8DJH - chains A and B; structure by X-ray diffraction, 1.77 A resolution.

Chain A:
Molecule: Small ubiquitin-related modifier 1
Organism: Homo sapiens
Reference sequence: P63165 (SUMO1_HUMAN); residues 2-97 here = UniProt positions 2-97
Sequence (97 residues; row label = number of the first residue in the row):
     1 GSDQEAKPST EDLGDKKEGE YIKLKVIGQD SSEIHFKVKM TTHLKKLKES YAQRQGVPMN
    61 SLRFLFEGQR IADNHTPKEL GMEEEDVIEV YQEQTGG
Unresolved in the structure: 1-9, 95-97
Differences from the reference sequence: expression tag (1); conflict A52 (Cys in P63165)
Bound ions: Zn2+ site 1: E11, D15 (shared with D17(B) of chain B); Zn2+ site 2: E33, H35 (shared with E9(B) of chain B); Zn2+ site 3: H43, E84, E85; Zn2+ site 4 near D86 (its only coordinating residue here)
Swiss-Prot annotation at these positions:
  - region ((Microbial infection) Interaction with Tula hantavirus): K16 to K25, K37 to M40
  - site: F36 (Interaction with PIAS2)
  - modified residue: S2 (N-acetylserine), S9 (Phosphoserine), S32 (Phosphoserine)
  - cross-link: K7 (Glycyl lysine isopeptide (Lys-Gly) (interchain with G-Cter in SUMO1)), K16 (Glycyl lysine isopeptide (Lys-Gly) (interchain with G-Cter in SUMO2)), K17 (Glycyl lysine isopeptide (Lys-Gly) (interchain with G-Cter in SUMO2)), K23 (Glycyl lysine isopeptide (Lys-Gly) (interchain with G-Cter in SUMO2)), K25 (Glycyl lysine isopeptide (Lys-Gly) (interchain with G-Cter in SUMO1)), K37 (Glycyl lysine isopeptide (Lys-Gly) (interchain with G-Cter in SUMO2)), K39 (Glycyl lysine isopeptide (Lys-Gly) (interchain with G-Cter in SUMO2)), K45 (Glycyl lysine isopeptide (Lys-Gly) (interchain with G-Cter in SUMO2)), K46 (Glycyl lysine isopeptide (Lys-Gly) (interchain with G-Cter in SUMO2)), G97 (Glycyl lysine isopeptide (Gly-Lys) (interchain with K-? in acceptor proteins))
  - mutagenesis: F36 (F36A: Abolishes binding to PIAS2), G97 (G97A: Abolishes sumoylation of ZBED1)
Reported in the primary citation:
  - Zn2+ coordination: E11, D15, E33, H35
  - conformationally variable residues (order/disorder transition): S9 to K17
  - mutagenesis - E11Q (2-fold): decreased binding to Zn2+

Chain B:
Molecule: Pml 4SD
Organism: Homo sapiens
Sequence (29 residues; row label = number of the first residue in the row):
     1 GSGAGEAEER VVVIDDDEDD DAENSSSRY
Unresolved in the structure: 1-6, 18-20
Bound ions: Zn2+ site 1: E9 (shared with E33(A), H35(A) of chain A); Zn2+ site 2: D17 (shared with E11(A), D15(A) of chain A)

Chain A / chain B interface:
Residue-residue contacts (40; chain A residue first):
  E11(A) - D17(B)
  D15(A) - D17(B)
  D15(A) - Y29(B)
  K16(A) - Y29(B)
  G19(A) - Y29(B)
  E20(A) - R28(B)
  E20(A) - Y29(B)
  Y21(A) - V13(B)
  Y21(A) - I14(B)
  Y21(A) - D15(B)
  Y21(A) - S27(B)
  Y21(A) - R28(B)  hydrogen bond (backbone-backbone)
  Y21(A) - Y29(B)
  K23(A) - V11(B)
  K23(A) - R28(B)
  E33(A) - E9(B)
  E33(A) - R10(B)  hydrogen bond (backbone-side chain)
  I34(A) - R10(B)
  H35(A) - E9(B)  salt bridge
  H35(A) - R10(B)  hydrogen bond (backbone-backbone)
  H35(A) - V11(B)
  H35(A) - V12(B)  hydrogen bond (backbone-backbone)
  F36(A) - V12(B)
  F36(A) - I14(B)  hydrophobic
  K37(A) - V12(B)  hydrogen bond (backbone-backbone)
  K37(A) - V13(B)
  K37(A) - I14(B)  hydrogen bond (backbone-backbone)
  K37(A) - S25(B)  hydrogen bond (side chain-backbone)
  K37(A) - S26(B)  hydrogen bond (side chain-backbone)
  K37(A) - S27(B)  hydrogen bond (side chain-backbone)
  K37(A) - R28(B)
  V38(A) - I14(B)  hydrophobic
  K39(A) - Y29(B)  hydrogen bond (side chain-backbone)
  T42(A) - D16(B)
  K46(A) - I14(B)
  K46(A) - D16(B)
  S50(A) - V12(B)
  S50(A) - I14(B)
  R54(A) - V12(B)
  E84(A) - R28(B)  salt bridge
Also at the interface, not in a pair above, chain A (22 interface residues in all): I22, S32, L47
Interface features reported in the paper:
  - interface residues, chain A: H35(A)

In short:
Chain A and chain B form an interface of 22 and 14 residues respectively, with 10 hydrogen bonds and 2 salt
bridges. Polar contacts include H35(A)-E9(B), E84(A)-R28(B) and E33(A)-R10(B). UniProt lists 2 mutagenesis
sites on chain A. The paper reports that E11Q of chain A reduces binding to Zn2+; the interface residue
H35(A).
Here chain A is Small ubiquitin-related modifier 1 and chain B is Pml 4SD, both from Homo sapiens. Entry 8DJH
(Ternary complex of SUMO1 with a phosphomimetic SIM of PML and zinc) was determined by X-ray diffraction,
deposited together with 8DJI.
